4B8T - chains A and B; structure by solution NMR.

# Chain A
Protein: Kh-type splicing regulatory protein
From: Homo sapiens
Notes: fragment: third kh domain, residues 317-418
Reference sequence: Q92945 (FUBP2_HUMAN); residues 5-106 here correspond to UniProt positions 317-418 (UniProt number = residue number + 312)
Sequence (106 residues; row label = number of the first residue in the row):
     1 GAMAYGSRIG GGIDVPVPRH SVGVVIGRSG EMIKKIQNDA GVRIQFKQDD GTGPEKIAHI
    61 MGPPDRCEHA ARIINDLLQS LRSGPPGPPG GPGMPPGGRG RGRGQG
Sequence notes: expression tag (1-4)
UniProt features mapped onto this chain:
  - modified residue (Omega-N-methylarginine): Arg99, Arg101, Arg103
Reported in the primary citation:
  - binding site for the 5-nt RNA strand (chain B): Val22, Gly23, Val24, Ile44, Phe46, Lys56
  - specificity-determining residues: Val22 (proposed by the authors, not directly observed)
  - mutagenesis - K56R: decreased binding to the 5-nt RNA strand (chain B)
  - mutagenesis - K56R: unchanged stability
  - mutagenesis - K56R: decreased binding to pre-Let-7a-1

# Chain B
Molecule: 5-nt RNA strand
Sequence (5 nucleotides; numbered 1 to 5; the number before each row is that of its first residue):
     1 AGGGU

# Chain A / chain B interface
Residue-residue contacts (21; chain A residue first):
  Arg19(A) - G2(B)  base contact
  His20(A) - G2(B)  base contact
  Ser21(A) - G2(B)  base contact
  Val22(A) - G2(B)  base contact
  Val22(A) - G3(B)  base contact
  Gly23(A) - A1(B)  sugar contact
  Gly23(A) - G2(B)  base contact
  Gly23(A) - G3(B)  base contact
  Val24(A) - A1(B)  sugar contact
  Ile26(A) - G3(B)  sugar contact
  Arg28(A) - A1(B)  phosphate contact
  Arg28(A) - G2(B)  phosphate contact
  Arg28(A) - G3(B)  phosphate contact
  Ser29(A) - G4(B)  sugar contact
  Gly30(A) - G4(B)  sugar contact
  Ile33(A) - G4(B)  base contact
  Gln37(A) - G4(B)  base contact
  Ile44(A) - G4(B)  base contact
  Phe46(A) - G3(B)  base contact
  Phe46(A) - G4(B)  base contact
  Lys56(A) - G3(B)  base contact
Other interface residues (no listed pair), chain A (19 interface residues in all): Gly27, Lys34, Arg43, Gln45

# In short
The interface between chain A and chain B involves 19 residues on one side and 4 on the other. From the paper:
a binding site for the 5-nt RNA strand (chain B) at Val22(A), Gly23(A) and Val24(A) among others; K56R of
chain A reduces binding to the 5-nt RNA strand (chain B).
Here chain A is Kh-type splicing regulatory protein (Homo sapiens) and chain B is a 5-nt RNA strand. Entry
4B8T (RNA BINDING PROTEIN Solution structure of the third KH domain of KSRP in complex with the ...) was
determined by solution NMR.
